PDB entry 3FHZ | X-ray diffraction, 3.27 A resolution | chains C and D of the 12 polymer chains in the assembly

[Chain C (and D)]
Name: Arginine repressor
Organism: Mycobacterium tuberculosis
Notes: chain D of this document is another copy of the same molecule, construct and numbering; everything in this record applies to it too
Reference sequence: P0A4Y8 (ARGR_MYCTU); residue numbers follow UniProt; this construct covers 1-170
Amino-acid sequence (170 residues; each row starts with the number of its first residue):
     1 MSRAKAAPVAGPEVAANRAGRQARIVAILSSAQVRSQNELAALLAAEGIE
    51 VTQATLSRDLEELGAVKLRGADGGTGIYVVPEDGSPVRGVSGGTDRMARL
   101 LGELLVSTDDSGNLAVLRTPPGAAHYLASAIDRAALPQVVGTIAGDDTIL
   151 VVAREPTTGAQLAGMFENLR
Unresolved in the structure: 1-10 (chain D: 1-4)
Ligand contacts:
  - arginine (ARG), molecule 1: D83, H125, A128, S129, D132, T142, I143, A144
  - arginine (ARG), molecule 2: R118, G145, D146, D147, T148
  - arginine (ARG), molecule 3: P121, G122, D146

[How chain C and chain D interact]
Residue-residue contacts - 42 pairs, chain C then chain D:
  G11(C) - D109(D)
  P12(C) - T108(D)
  P12(C) - D109(D)
  E13(C) - S107(D)
  E13(C) - T108(D)  hydrogen bond (backbone-backbone)
  E13(C) - E167(D)
  V14(C) - V106(D)
  A15(C) - L105(D)
  A15(C) - V106(D)  hydrogen bond (backbone-backbone)
  A16(C) - R170(D)
  N17(C) - G102(D)  hydrogen bond (side chain-backbone)
  N17(C) - L105(D)
  A19(C) - E103(D)
  A19(C) - L105(D)
  A19(C) - V106(D)
  G20(C) - V106(D)
  A23(C) - V106(D)  hydrophobic
  G102(C) - N17(D)  hydrogen bond (backbone-side chain)
  E103(C) - A19(D)
  E103(C) - E103(D)
  L104(C) - Y126(D)
  L105(C) - A15(D)
  L105(C) - N17(D)
  L105(C) - A19(D)
  L105(C) - G20(D)
  V106(C) - V14(D)
  V106(C) - A15(D)  hydrogen bond (backbone-backbone)
  V106(C) - A19(D)
  V106(C) - G20(D)
  V106(C) - A23(D)  hydrophobic
  S107(C) - E13(D)
  T108(C) - P12(D)
  T108(C) - E13(D)  hydrogen bond (backbone-backbone)
  D109(C) - G11(D)
  D109(C) - P12(D)
  G122(C) - Y126(D)
  A123(C) - Y126(D)  hydrophobic
  Y126(C) - L104(D)
  Y126(C) - G122(D)
  Y126(C) - A123(D)  hydrophobic
  E167(C) - E13(D)
  R170(C) - A16(D)
Other interface residues (no listed pair), chain C (26 interface residues in all): P121, H125, S129
Other interface residues (no listed pair), chain D (28 interface residues in all): D83, L100, P121, H125, S129

[Summary]
The interface between chain C and chain D involves 26 residues on one side and 28 on the other, with 6
hydrogen bonds. Polar contacts include N17(C)-G102(D), E13(C)-T108(D) and A15(C)-V106(D). Ligands of chain C:
3 copies of arginine.
Both chains are Arginine repressor (Mycobacterium tuberculosis). Entry 3FHZ (Crystal structure of the arginine
repressor from Mycobacterium tuberculosis bound with its DNA operator and co-repressor ...) was determined by
X-ray diffraction.
